PDB entry 1HG1 | X-ray diffraction, 1.80 A resolution | chains C and D of the 4 polymer chains in the assembly

# Chain C (and D)
Molecule: L-asparaginase
From: Erwinia chrysanthemi
Notes: EC 3.5.1.1; chain D of this document is another copy of the same molecule, construct and numbering; everything in this record applies to it too
UniProt: P06608 (ASPG_ERWCH); residues 1-327 here correspond to UniProt positions 22-348 (UniProt number = residue number + 21)
Sequence (327 residues; each row starts with the number of its first residue):
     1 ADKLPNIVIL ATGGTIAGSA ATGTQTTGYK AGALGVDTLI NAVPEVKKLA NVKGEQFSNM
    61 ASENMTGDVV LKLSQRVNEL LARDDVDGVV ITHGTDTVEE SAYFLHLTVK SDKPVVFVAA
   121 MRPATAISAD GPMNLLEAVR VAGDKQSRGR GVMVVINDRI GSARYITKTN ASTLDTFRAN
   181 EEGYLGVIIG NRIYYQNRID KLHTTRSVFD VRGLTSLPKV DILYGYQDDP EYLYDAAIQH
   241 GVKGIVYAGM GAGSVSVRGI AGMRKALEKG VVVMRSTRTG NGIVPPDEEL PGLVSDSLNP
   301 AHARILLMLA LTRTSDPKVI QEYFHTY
Not modelled in the structure: 1-3, 19-33 (chain D: 1-3, 20-34)
Differences from the reference sequence: variant I156 (Leu177 in P06608), R178 (Lys199 in P06608), L267 (Met288 in P06608), M274 (Ile295 in P06608)
Ligand contacts: D-aspartic acid (DAS): G14, T15, M60, A61, S62, E63, G94, T95, D96, A120

# Chain C / chain D interface
Residue-residue contacts - 31 pairs, chain C then chain D:
  E45(C) - I127(D)
  R122(C) - M133(D)
  R122(C) - D158(D)  salt bridge
  I127(C) - E45(D)
  I127(C) - P132(D)  hydrophobic
  I127(C) - M133(D)
  S128(C) - A129(D)  hydrogen bond (side chain-backbone)
  S128(C) - D130(D)
  S128(C) - P132(D)
  S128(C) - M133(D)  hydrogen bond (side chain-backbone)
  A129(C) - S128(D)  hydrogen bond (backbone-side chain)
  D130(C) - S128(D)
  P132(C) - I127(D)  hydrophobic
  P132(C) - S128(D)
  M133(C) - R122(D)
  M133(C) - I127(D)
  M133(C) - S128(D)  hydrogen bond (backbone-side chain)
  L136(C) - I127(D)  hydrophobic
  N157(C) - L174(D)
  N157(C) - D175(D)  hydrogen bond
  D158(C) - R122(D)  salt bridge
  R159(C) - T173(D)
  R159(C) - D175(D)  salt bridge
  S172(C) - I189(D)
  T173(C) - R159(D)
  L174(C) - N157(D)
  D175(C) - N157(D)  hydrogen bond
  D175(C) - R159(D)  salt bridge
  D175(C) - D175(D)
  R178(C) - R178(D)
  I189(C) - S172(D)
Also at the interface, not in a pair above, chain C (19 interface residues in all): N170
Also at the interface, not in a pair above, chain D (18 interface residues in all): N170

# In short
The interface between chain C and chain D involves 19 residues on one side and 18 on the other; the contacts
include 6 hydrogen bonds and 4 salt bridges. Polar pairs include R122(C)-D158(D), R159(C)-D175(D) and
S128(C)-A129(D). Bound to chain C: D-aspartic acid.
Both chains are L-asparaginase (Erwinia chrysanthemi). Entry 1HG1 (X-ray structure of the complex between
Erwinia chrysanthemi L-asparaginase and D-aspartate) was determined by X-ray diffraction (same publication as
1HFW and 1HG0).
